PDB entry 8XQP | electron microscopy, 3.29 A resolution | chains A and R of the 5 polymer chains in the assembly

[Chain A]
Protein: Guanine nucleotide-binding protein G(t) subunit alpha-3
Source organism: Homo sapiens
Sequence (369 residues; row label = number of the first residue in the row; note: 111 numbers in that range are skipped by the numbering (no residue carries them; nothing is unmodelled there); a row labelled like 70A-70Z holds insertion residues (70A, then the next letters in order)):
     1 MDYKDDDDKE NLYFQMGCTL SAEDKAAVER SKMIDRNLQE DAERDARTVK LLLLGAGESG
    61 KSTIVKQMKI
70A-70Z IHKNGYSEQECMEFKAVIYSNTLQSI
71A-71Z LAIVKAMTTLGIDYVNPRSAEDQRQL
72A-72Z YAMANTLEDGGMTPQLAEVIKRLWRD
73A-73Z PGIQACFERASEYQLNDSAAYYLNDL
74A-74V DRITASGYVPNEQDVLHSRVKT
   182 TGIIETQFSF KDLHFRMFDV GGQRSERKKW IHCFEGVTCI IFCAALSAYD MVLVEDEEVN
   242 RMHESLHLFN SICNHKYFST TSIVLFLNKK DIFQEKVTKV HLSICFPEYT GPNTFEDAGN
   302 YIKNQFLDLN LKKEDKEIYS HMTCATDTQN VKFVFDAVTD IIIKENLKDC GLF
Disordered / not traced: 1-19, 70A-70Z, 71A-71Z, 72A-72Z, 73A-73Z, 74A-74V

[Chain R]
Protein: Exo-alpha-sialidase, Taste receptor type 2 member 14, LgBiT
Source organism: Clostridium perfringens
Notes: EC 3.2.1.18
UniProtKB: chimeric construct of Q59310, Q9NYV8: residues -455 to -4 from Q59310 (Q59310_CLOPF) positions 243-694 (UniProt number = residue number + 698); residues 2-317 from Q9NYV8 positions 2-317 (same numbers)
Sequence (990 residues; each row starts with the number of its first residue; numbers below 1 keep their minus sign (Met-499 is residue -499)):
  -499 MKTIIALSYI FCLVFADYKD DDDAHHHHHH HHHHENLYFQ SGRAVEGAVK TEPVDLFHPG
  -439 FLNSSNYRIP ALFKTKEGTL IASIDARRHG GADAPNNDID TAVRRSEDGG KTWDEGQIIM
  -379 DYPDKSSVID TTLIQDDETG RIFLLVTHFP SKYGFWNAGL GSGFKNIDGK EYLCLYDSSG
  -319 KEFTVRENVV YDKDSNKTEY TTNALGDLFK NGTKIDNINS STAPLKAKGT SYINLVYSDD
  -259 DGKTWSEPQN INFQVKKDWM KFLGIAPGRG IQIKNGEHKG RIVVPVYYTN EKGKQSSAVI
  -199 YSDDSGKNWT IGESPNDNRK LENGKIINSK TLSDDAPQLT ECQVVEMPNG QLKLFMRNLS
  -139 GYLNIATSFD GGATWDETVE KDTNVLEPYC QLSVINYSQK VDGKDAVIFS NPNARSRSNG
   -79 TVRIGLINQV GTYENGEPKY EFDWKYNKLV KPGYYAYSCL TELSNGNIGL LYEGTPSEEM
   -19 SYIEMNLKYL ESGANKGSAG SGGVIKSIFT FVLIVEFIIG NLGNSFIALV NCIDWVKGRK
    41 ISSVDRILTA LAISRISLVW LIFGSWCVSV FFPALFATEK MFRMLTNIWT VINHFSVWLA
   101 TGLGTFYFLK IANFSNSIFL YLKWRVKKVV LVLLLVTSVF LFLNIALINI HINASINGYR
   161 RNKTCSSDSS NFTRFSSLIV LTSTVFIFIP FTLSLAMFLL LIFSMWKHRK KMQHTVKISG
   221 DASTKAHRGV KSVITFFLLY AIFSLSFFIS VWTSERLEEN LIILSQVMGM AYPSCHSCVL
   281 ILGNKKLRQA SLSVLLWLRY MFKDGEPSGH KEFRESSGSG SSGSGSSGSG SSVFTLEDFV
   341 GDWEQTAAYN LDQVLEQGGV SSLLQNLAVS VTPIQRIVRS GENALKIDIH VIIPYEGLSA
   401 DQMAQIEEVF KVVYPVDDHH FKVILPYGTL VIDGVTPNML NYFGRPYEGI AVFDGKKITV
   461 TGTLWNGNKI IDERLITPDG SMLFRVTINS
Disordered / not traced: -499 to 1, 163-171, 218-220, 300-490
Differences from the reference sequence: initiating methionine (-499); expression tag (-498 to -456); conflict Ser-305 (Gly393 in Q59310); linker (-3 to 1)
Swiss-Prot annotation at these positions:
  - binding site (cholesterol): Thr86, Trp89, Val180, Ser265, Met268
  - glycosylation (N-linked (GlcNAc...) asparagine): Asn153, Asn162, Asn171
Residues lining bound ligands: GOQ (8-methoxy-6-nitro-naphtho[1,2-e][1,3]benzodioxole-5-carboxylic acid): Ala100, Thr101, Tyr107, Ser194, Phe198, Val233, Phe237, Tyr272, His276, Leu280

[Interface between chain A and chain R]
Residue-residue contacts - 38 pairs, chain A then chain R:
  Ala42(A) with Trp124(R)
  Glu43(A) with Trp124(R), hydrogen bond; Arg125(R), salt bridge
  Ala46(A) with Trp124(R), hydrophobic
  Arg47(A) with Leu120(R)
  Asp193(A) with Ser115(R), hydrogen bond
  Tyr320(A) with Val216(R), hydrophobic
  Phe334(A) with Val216(R), hydrophobic
  Phe336(A) with Lys211(R)
  Asp337(A) with Lys211(R); Met212(R); Thr215(R), hydrogen bond
  Thr340(A) with His208(R)
  Asp341(A) with His208(R), salt bridge; Met212(R)
  Ile344(A) with Ile111(R); Asn113(R); His208(R)
  Lys345(A) with Ser223(R), hydrogen bond
  Asn347(A) with Lys110(R), hydrogen bond (side chain-backbone); Ile111(R); Lys123(R)
  Leu348(A) with Ile111(R), hydrophobic; Ser223(R); His227(R)
  Asp350(A) with Val44(R)
  Cys351(A) with Val44(R); Tyr107(R), hydrophobic; Lys110(R); Ile111(R), hydrophobic
  Gly352(A) with Lys285(R), hydrogen bond (backbone-backbone)
  Leu353(A) with Tyr107(R); Ala226(R); His227(R); Gly283(R); Lys285(R)
  Phe354(A) with Ser223(R); Lys285(R)
Other interface residues (no listed pair), chain A (22 interface residues in all): Glu40, Ser321
Other interface residues (no listed pair), chain R (23 interface residues in all): Lys217, Asn284, Lys286

[In short]
Chain A and chain R form an interface of 22 and 23 residues respectively; the contacts include 6 hydrogen
bonds and 2 salt bridges. Polar contacts include Glu43(A)-Arg125(R), Asp341(A)-His208(R) and
Glu43(A)-Trp124(R). Ligands of chain R: compound GOQ.
Here chain A is Guanine nucleotide-binding protein G(t) subunit alpha-3 (Homo sapiens) and chain R is
Exo-alpha-sialidase, Taste receptor type 2 member 14, LgBiT (Clostridium perfringens). Entry 8XQP (Structure
of human class T GPCR TAS2R14-Gustducin complex with Aristolochic acid A) was determined by electron
microscopy together with 8XQL, 8XQN, 8XQO, 8XQR, 8XQS, 8XQT and 8YKY from the same study.
